8WOD - chains O and T of the 13 polymer chains in the assembly; structure by electron microscopy, 3.67 A resolution.

Chain O:
Name: Helicase HerA central domain-containing protein
From: Paenibacillus sp. 453mf
Sequence (696 residues; each row starts with the number of its first residue):
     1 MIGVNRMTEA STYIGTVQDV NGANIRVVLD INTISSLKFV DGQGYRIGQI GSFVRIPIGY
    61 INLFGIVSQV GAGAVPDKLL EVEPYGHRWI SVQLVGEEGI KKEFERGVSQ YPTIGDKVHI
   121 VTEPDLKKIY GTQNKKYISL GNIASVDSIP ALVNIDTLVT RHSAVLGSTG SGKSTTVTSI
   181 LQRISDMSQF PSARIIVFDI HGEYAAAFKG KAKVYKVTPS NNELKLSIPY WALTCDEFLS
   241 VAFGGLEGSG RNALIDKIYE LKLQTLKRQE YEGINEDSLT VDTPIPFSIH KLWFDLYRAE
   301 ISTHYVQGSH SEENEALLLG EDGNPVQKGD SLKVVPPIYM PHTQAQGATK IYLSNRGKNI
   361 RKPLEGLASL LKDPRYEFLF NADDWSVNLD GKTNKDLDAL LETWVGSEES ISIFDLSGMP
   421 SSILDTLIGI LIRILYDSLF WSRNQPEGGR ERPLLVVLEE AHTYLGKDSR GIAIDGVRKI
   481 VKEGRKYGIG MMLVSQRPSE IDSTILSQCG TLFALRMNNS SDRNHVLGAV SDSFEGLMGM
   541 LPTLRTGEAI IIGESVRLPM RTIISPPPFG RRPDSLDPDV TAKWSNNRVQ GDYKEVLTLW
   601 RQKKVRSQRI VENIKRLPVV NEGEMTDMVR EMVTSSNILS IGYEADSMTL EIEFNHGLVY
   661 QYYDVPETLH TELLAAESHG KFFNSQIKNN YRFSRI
Unresolved in the structure: 1-7, 568-696

Chain T:
Name: SIR2-like domain-containing protein
From: Paenibacillus sp. 453mf
UniProt: A0A1I6T0R8 (A0A1I6T0R8_9BACL); residue numbers follow UniProt; this construct covers 1-381
Sequence (381 residues; each row starts with the number of its first residue):
     1 MDHSITASYY DTTQQLSLLK HVLSEDKRPI AFIIAAGCPV SIRHNDAPLI PDVAGLTRKI
    61 SDSFGGNPDS LLMKIIQNLK TTIPNPTIED ILSYIRLLQQ IPMSGKIHDV ENSVINALEE
   121 SICELIEEEV NVDLPGNATP YHKIAAWINS INREHQVEIF TTNYDLLMEQ ALEELNVPYF
   181 DGFVGSKRAF FDIRTIEENK LPSRWSKLWK LHGSINWQLD KQTQTIWRGT PSKGCSLIHP
   241 SHLKYDQSRK MPYLVMMDQL KLFLNQPSAI LITCGYSYKD QHINEVLSQG LQTNPNALIY
   301 GLQYDVLENY QEAKDMALKR SNLILLAKDR AIIGKKEGEW KPDPQSSQDN DPLLFFKLGD
   361 FQHLASFLEE ISQYDWSKQN D
Unresolved in the structure: 1-7, 65-67, 246-250, 343-353, 374-381

Interface between chain O and chain T:
Pairs across the interface (5; chain O residue first):
  Gly-59(O) / Ser-24(T)
  Tyr-60(O) / Lys-20(T)  hydrogen bond
  Tyr-60(O) / His-21(T)
  Tyr-60(O) / Ile-371(T)  hydrophobic
  Gln-110(O) / His-21(T)
Interface residues without a listed pair, chain O (4 interface residues in all): Ile-58

Summary:
The chain O/chain T interface involves 4 residues from each chain, with 1 hydrogen bond. Its one
hydrogen-bonded contact is Tyr-60(O)/Lys-20(T).
Chain O is Helicase HerA central domain-containing protein and chain T is SIR2-like domain-containing protein,
both from Paenibacillus sp. 453mf; the structure, Cryo-EM structure of SIR2/HerA complex, was determined by
electron microscopy.
